Entry 7EU2 (X-ray diffraction, 2.80 A resolution); this record covers chains A and C of the 3 polymer chains in the assembly.

# Chain A
Name: MHC class I antigen
Organism: Homo sapiens
UniProt: A0A5H2UU57 (A0A5H2UU57_HUMAN); residues 1-276 here correspond to UniProt positions 25-300 (UniProt number = residue number + 24)
Chain sequence (308 residues; each row starts with the number of its first residue; numbers below 1 keep their minus sign (Met-4 is residue -4)):
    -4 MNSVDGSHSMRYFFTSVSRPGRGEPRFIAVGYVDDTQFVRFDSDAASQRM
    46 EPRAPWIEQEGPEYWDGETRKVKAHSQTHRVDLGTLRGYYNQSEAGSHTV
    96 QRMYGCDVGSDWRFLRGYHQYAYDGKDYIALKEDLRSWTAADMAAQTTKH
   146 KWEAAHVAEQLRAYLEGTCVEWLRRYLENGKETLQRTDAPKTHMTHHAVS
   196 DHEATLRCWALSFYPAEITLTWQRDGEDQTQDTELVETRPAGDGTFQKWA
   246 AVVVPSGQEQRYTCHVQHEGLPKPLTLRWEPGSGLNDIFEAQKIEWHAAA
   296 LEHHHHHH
Unresolved in the structure: -4, 277-303
Differences from the reference sequence: initiating methionine (-4); expression tag (-3 to 0, 277-303)
Disulfides: Cys101-Cys164, Cys203-Cys259

# Chain C
Name: SARS-CoV-2 T-cell Epitope S1
Chain sequence (9 residues; row label = number of the first residue in the row):
     1 KIADYNYKL

# Interface between chain A and chain C
Pairs across the interface (41; chain A residue first):
  Met5(A) - Lys1(C)
  Tyr7(A) - Lys1(C)  hydrogen bond (side chain-backbone)
  Tyr7(A) - Ile2(C)  hydrophobic
  Tyr59(A) - Lys1(C)
  Glu63(A) - Lys1(C)
  Glu63(A) - Ile2(C)  hydrogen bond (side chain-backbone)
  Arg65(A) - Asp4(C)  salt bridge
  Lys66(A) - Lys1(C)
  Lys66(A) - Ile2(C)  hydrogen bond (side chain-backbone)
  Lys66(A) - Ala3(C)
  Lys66(A) - Asp4(C)
  Val67(A) - Ile2(C)
  Ala69(A) - Asn6(C)
  His70(A) - Ile2(C)
  His70(A) - Ala3(C)
  His70(A) - Asn6(C)  hydrogen bond
  Thr73(A) - Asn6(C)
  Thr73(A) - Tyr7(C)
  Thr73(A) - Lys8(C)  hydrogen bond
  Val76(A) - Lys8(C)
  Asp77(A) - Lys8(C)
  Asp77(A) - Leu9(C)  hydrogen bond (side chain-backbone)
  Thr80(A) - Leu9(C)
  Leu81(A) - Leu9(C)  hydrophobic
  Tyr84(A) - Leu9(C)  hydrogen bond (side chain-backbone)
  Arg97(A) - Asn6(C)
  Tyr99(A) - Ile2(C)
  Tyr99(A) - Ala3(C)  hydrogen bond (side chain-backbone)
  Thr143(A) - Leu9(C)  hydrogen bond (side chain-backbone)
  Lys146(A) - Leu9(C)
  Trp147(A) - Tyr7(C)
  Trp147(A) - Lys8(C)  hydrogen bond (side chain-backbone)
  Trp147(A) - Leu9(C)  hydrophobic
  Val152(A) - Tyr7(C)  hydrophobic
  Gln155(A) - Tyr5(C)
  Gln155(A) - Tyr7(C)
  Tyr159(A) - Lys1(C)  hydrogen bond (side chain-backbone)
  Tyr159(A) - Ile2(C)
  Tyr159(A) - Ala3(C)  hydrophobic
  Trp167(A) - Lys1(C)
  Tyr171(A) - Lys1(C)  hydrogen bond (side chain-backbone)
Also at the interface, not in a pair above, chain A (30 interface residues in all): Met45, Tyr116, Tyr123, Ile124, Thr163
The authors on this interface:
  - residue pairs: Trp167(A)-Lys1(C) (cation-pi contact)

# Overview
The interface between chain A and chain C involves 30 residues on one side and 9 on the other; the contacts
include 12 hydrogen bonds and 1 salt bridge. Polar pairs include Arg65(A)-Asp4(C), Tyr7(A)-Lys1(C) and
Glu63(A)-Ile2(C). The authors report a cation-pi contact between Trp167(A) and Lys1(C).
Here chain A is MHC class I antigen (Homo sapiens) and chain C is SARS-CoV-2 T-cell Epitope S1. Entry 7EU2
(Complex structure of HLA0201 with recognizing SARS-CoV-2 epitope S1) was determined by X-ray diffraction
(same publication as 7F4W).
